Entry 4WOL (X-ray diffraction, 1.77 A resolution); this record covers chains A and C of the 3 polymer chains in the assembly.

# Chain A (and C)
Protein: TYRO protein tyrosine kinase-binding protein
Organism: Homo sapiens
Notes: chain C of this document is another copy of the same molecule, construct and numbering; everything in this record applies to it too
UniProtKB: O43914 (TYOBP_HUMAN); residues 8-40 here correspond to UniProt positions 35-67 (UniProt number = residue number + 27)
Sequence (33 residues; numbered 8 to 40; the number before each row is that of its first residue):
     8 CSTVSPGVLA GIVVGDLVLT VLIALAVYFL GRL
Construct notes: engineered mutation V21 (Met48 in O43914)
Swiss-Prot annotation at these positions:
  - binding site (Ca(2+)): D23
  - site: T27 (Important for interaction with transmembrane receptors)
Bound ions: K+: D23, T27 (shared with 2 residues of chain B; D23(C), T27(C) of chain C)
What the authors report for this chain:
  - K+ coordination: T27

# Chain A / chain C interface
Contacting residue pairs (12):
  V11(A) - V11(C)
  D23(A) - D23(C)
  L24(A) - D23(C)
  L24(A) - L26(C)  hydrophobic
  T27(A) - T27(C)
  V28(A) - I30(C)  hydrophobic
  A31(A) - A31(C)  hydrophobic
  A31(A) - V34(C)
  A31(A) - Y35(C)
  L32(A) - V34(C)  hydrophobic
  V34(A) - Y35(C)
  Y35(A) - G38(C)  hydrogen bond (side chain-backbone)
Also at the interface, not in a pair above, chain A (11 interface residues in all): L16, R39
Also at the interface, not in a pair above, chain C (10 interface residues in all): I19

# Overview
The interface between chain A and chain C involves 11 residues on one side and 10 on the other, with 1
hydrogen bond. The hydrogen-bonded pair is Y35(A)-G38(C). D23(A) and T27(A) form the K+ site. UniProt lists
Ca2+-binding residue D23(A) on chain A. The paper reports K+ coordination by T27(A).
Both chains are TYRO protein tyrosine kinase-binding protein (Homo sapiens). Entry 4WOL (Crystal Structure of
the DAP12 transmembrane domain in lipidic cubic phase) was determined by X-ray diffraction, deposited together
with 4WO1.
